Entry 1Z6O (X-ray diffraction, 1.91 A resolution); this record covers chains M and N of the 24 polymer chains in the assembly.

# Chain M (and N)
Protein: Ferritin heavy chain
From: Trichoplusia ni
Notes: chain N of this document is another copy of the same molecule, construct and numbering; everything in this record applies to it too
UniProtKB: Q52SA9 (Q52SA9_TRINI); residues 13-146 here correspond to UniProt positions 1-134 (UniProt number = residue number - 12)
Chain sequence (191 residues; numbered 1 to 191; the number before each row is that of its first residue):
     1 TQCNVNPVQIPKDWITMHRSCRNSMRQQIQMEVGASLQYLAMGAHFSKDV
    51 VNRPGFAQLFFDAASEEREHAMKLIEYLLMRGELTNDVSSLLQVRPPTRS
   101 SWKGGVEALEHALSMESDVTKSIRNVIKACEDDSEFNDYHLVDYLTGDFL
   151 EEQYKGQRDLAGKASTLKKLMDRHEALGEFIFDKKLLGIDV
Disulfides: C21-C130
Bound ions: Fe ion: E32, E67, H70

# Chain M / chain N interface
Pairs across the interface (34):
  E110(M) - Q9(N)
  E110(M) - I10(N)
  E110(M) - P11(N)
  L113(M) - P11(N)
  L113(M) - W14(N)
  S117(M) - D13(N)
  S117(M) - W14(N)  hydrogen bond (side chain-backbone)
  R124(M) - F136(N)
  R124(M) - N137(N)  hydrogen bond (side chain-backbone)
  R124(M) - Y139(N)
  I127(M) - Y139(N)
  K128(M) - Y139(N)
  E131(M) - Y139(N)
  T146(M) - Y139(N)
  T146(M) - H140(N)
  T146(M) - D143(N)
  G147(M) - D143(N)
  L150(M) - Y139(N)  hydrophobic
  L150(M) - H140(N)
  E151(M) - H140(N)  salt bridge
  Y154(M) - M80(N)
  Y154(M) - R81(N)
  Y154(M) - H140(N)
  K155(M) - M80(N)
  Q157(M) - W14(N)
  R158(M) - L79(N)  hydrogen bond (side chain-backbone)
  R158(M) - M80(N)
  A161(M) - I10(N)
  A161(M) - W14(N)  hydrophobic
  S165(M) - I10(N)
  K168(M) - V8(N)
  K168(M) - Q9(N)  hydrogen bond (side chain-backbone)
  K168(M) - I10(N)
  K169(M) - V8(N)
Interface residues without a listed pair, chain M (21 interface residues in all): D143, A164
Interface residues without a listed pair, chain N (16 interface residues in all): T16, D138

# Summary
Chain M and chain N form an interface of 21 and 16 residues respectively, with 4 hydrogen bonds and 1 salt
bridge. Polar pairs include E151(M)-H140(N), S117(M)-W14(N) and R124(M)-N137(N). The Fe ion site is built by
E32(M), E67(M) and H70(M).
Chain M and chain N are both Ferritin heavy chain (Trichoplusia ni); the structure, Crystal Structure of
Trichoplusia ni secreted ferritin, was determined by X-ray diffraction.
